PDB entry 1ED8 | X-ray diffraction, 1.75 A resolution | chains A and B

Chain A:
Name: Alkaline phosphatase
Organism: Escherichia coli
Notes: EC 3.1.3.1
Reference sequence: P00634 (PPB_ECOLI); residues 1-449 here correspond to UniProt positions 23-471 (UniProt number = residue number + 22)
Chain sequence (449 residues; each row starts with the number of its first residue):
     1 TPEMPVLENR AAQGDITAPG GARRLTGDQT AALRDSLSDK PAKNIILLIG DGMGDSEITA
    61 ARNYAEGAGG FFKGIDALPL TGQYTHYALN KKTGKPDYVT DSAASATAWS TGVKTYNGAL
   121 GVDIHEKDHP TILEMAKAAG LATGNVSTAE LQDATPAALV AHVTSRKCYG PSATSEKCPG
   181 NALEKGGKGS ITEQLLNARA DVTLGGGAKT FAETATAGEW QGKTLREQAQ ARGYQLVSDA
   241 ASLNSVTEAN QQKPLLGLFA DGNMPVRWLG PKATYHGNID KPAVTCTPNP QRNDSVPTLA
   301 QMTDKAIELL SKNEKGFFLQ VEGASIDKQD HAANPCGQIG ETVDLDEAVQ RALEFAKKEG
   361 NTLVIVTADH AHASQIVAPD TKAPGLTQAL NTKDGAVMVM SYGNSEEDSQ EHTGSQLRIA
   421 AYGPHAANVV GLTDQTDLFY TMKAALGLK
Disulfides: Cys168-Cys178, Cys286-Cys336
Ion coordination: Zn2+ site 1: Asp51, Ser102, Asp369, His370 (together with phosphate ion); Zn2+ site 2: Asp51, Thr155, Glu322; Mg2+: Asp51, Thr155, Glu322; Zn2+ site 3: Asp327, His331, His412 (together with phosphate ion)
Residues lining bound ligands: : Asp51, Ser102, Asp153, Thr155, Glu322, Ala324
Curated features (UniProtKB/Swiss-Prot):
  - active site: Ser102 (Phosphoserine intermediate)
  - binding site (Mg(2+)): Asp51, Asp153, Thr155, Glu322
  - binding site (Zn(2+)): Asp51, Asp327, His331, Asp369, His370, His412
What the authors report for this chain:
  - binding site for phosphate ion: Ser102, Arg166, His412
  - conformationally variable residues (side-chain flip): Ser102
  - contacts within the chain: Ser102-Thr155 (hydrogen bond)
  - catalytic residues: Ser102
  - Mg2+ coordination: Asp51, Thr155, Glu322

Chain B:
Name: Alkaline phosphatase
Organism: Escherichia coli
Notes: EC 3.1.3.1
Reference sequence: P00634 (PPB_ECOLI); residues 501-949 here correspond to UniProt positions 23-471 (UniProt number = residue number - 478)
Chain sequence (449 residues; each row starts with the number of its first residue):
   501 TPEMPVLENR AAQGDITAPG GARRLTGDQT AALRDSLSDK PAKNIILLIG DGMGDSEITA
   561 ARNYAEGAGG FFKGIDALPL TGQYTHYALN KKTGKPDYVT DSAASATAWS TGVKTYNGAL
   621 GVDIHEKDHP TILEMAKAAG LATGNVSTAE LQDATPAALV AHVTSRKCYG PSATSEKCPG
   681 NALEKGGKGS ITEQLLNARA DVTLGGGAKT FAETATAGEW QGKTLREQAQ ARGYQLVSDA
   741 ASLNSVTEAN QQKPLLGLFA DGNMPVRWLG PKATYHGNID KPAVTCTPNP QRNDSVPTLA
   801 QMTDKAIELL SKNEKGFFLQ VEGASIDKQD HAANPCGQIG ETVDLDEAVQ RALEFAKKEG
   861 NTLVIVTADH AHASQIVAPD TKAPGLTQAL NTKDGAVMVM SYGNSEEDSQ EHTGSQLRIA
   921 AYGPHAANVV GLTDQTDLFY TMKAALGLK
Disulfides: Cys668-Cys678, Cys786-Cys836
Ion coordination: Zn2+ site 1: Asp551, Ser602, Asp869, His870 (together with phosphate ion); Zn2+ site 2: Asp551, Thr655, Glu822; Mg2+: Asp551, Thr655, Glu822; Zn2+ site 3: Asp827, His831, His912 (together with phosphate ion)
Residues lining bound ligands: : Asp551, Ser602, Asp653, Thr655, Glu822, Ala824
Curated features (UniProtKB/Swiss-Prot):
  - active site: Ser602 (Phosphoserine intermediate)
  - binding site (Mg(2+)): Asp551, Asp653, Thr655, Glu822
  - binding site (Zn(2+)): Asp551, Asp827, His831, Asp869, His870, His912

Chain A / chain B interface:
Residue-residue contacts (194; chain A residue first):
  Arg10(A) - Val930(B)  hydrogen bond (side chain-backbone)
  Arg10(A) - Gly931(B)
  Arg10(A) - Leu932(B)  hydrogen bond (side chain-backbone)
  Arg10(A) - Thr933(B)
  Ile16(A) - Tyr587(B)
  Ile16(A) - Leu589(B)
  Ile16(A) - Pro596(B)  hydrophobic
  Ile16(A) - Lys614(B)
  Thr17(A) - Leu589(B)
  Thr17(A) - Gly594(B)
  Thr17(A) - Val613(B)
  Thr17(A) - Ile624(B)
  Ala18(A) - Val613(B)
  Pro19(A) - Val613(B)
  Pro19(A) - His629(B)
  Pro19(A) - Tyr940(B)
  Gly20(A) - Gly612(B)  hydrogen bond (backbone-backbone)
  Gly20(A) - Tyr940(B)  hydrogen bond (backbone-side chain)
  Ala22(A) - Tyr587(B)
  Ala22(A) - Lys614(B)
  Ala22(A) - Asp934(B)
  Ala22(A) - Thr936(B)
  Arg23(A) - Thr936(B)
  Arg23(A) - Asp937(B)
  Arg23(A) - Tyr940(B)
  Arg24(A) - Thr585(B)  hydrogen bond
  Arg24(A) - Thr933(B)
  Arg24(A) - Asp934(B)
  Arg24(A) - Asp937(B)  hydrogen bond (backbone-side chain)
  Leu25(A) - Asn928(B)
  Leu25(A) - Asp937(B)  hydrogen bond (backbone-side chain)
  Asp28(A) - His925(B)  salt bridge
  Asp28(A) - Asn928(B)  hydrogen bond
  Gln29(A) - Ala927(B)
  Gln29(A) - Asn928(B)  hydrogen bond (backbone-side chain)
  Thr30(A) - Ala927(B)
  Leu33(A) - Val930(B)  hydrophobic
  Arg34(A) - Leu537(B)  hydrogen bond (side chain-backbone)
  Arg34(A) - Ser538(B)
  Arg34(A) - Asp539(B)  salt bridge
  Leu37(A) - Leu533(B)
  Leu37(A) - Arg534(B)  hydrogen bond (backbone-side chain)
  Leu37(A) - Leu537(B)  hydrophobic
  Ser38(A) - Thr530(B)
  Ser38(A) - Arg534(B)
  Asp39(A) - Thr530(B)
  Asp55(A) - Gln583(B)
  Asp55(A) - Ser915(B)
  Asp55(A) - Gln916(B)  hydrogen bond
  Ser56(A) - Ser915(B)  hydrogen bond (backbone-side chain)
  Thr59(A) - Gly914(B)
  Thr59(A) - Ser915(B)
  Thr59(A) - Gln916(B)  hydrogen bond (side chain-backbone)
  Arg62(A) - Thr585(B)
  Arg62(A) - Gln916(B)  hydrogen bond
  Arg62(A) - Leu932(B)
  Asn63(A) - Tyr598(B)
  Ala68(A) - Tyr587(B)
  Ala68(A) - Pro596(B)  hydrophobic
  Ala68(A) - Tyr598(B)  hydrophobic
  Gly69(A) - Tyr587(B)
  Asp76(A) - Leu932(B)
  Pro79(A) - Val930(B)
  Thr81(A) - Thr581(B)  hydrogen bond (side chain-backbone)
  Thr81(A) - Gly582(B)
  Thr81(A) - Gln583(B)
  Thr81(A) - Val930(B)
  Thr81(A) - Gly931(B)  hydrogen bond (side chain-backbone)
  Gly82(A) - Thr581(B)
  Gly82(A) - Gln583(B)  hydrogen bond (backbone-side chain)
  Gln83(A) - Asp555(B)
  Gln83(A) - Thr581(B)
  Gln83(A) - Gly582(B)  hydrogen bond (side chain-backbone)
  Gln83(A) - Gln583(B)
  Gln83(A) - Arg918(B)  hydrogen bond
  Thr85(A) - Arg524(B)  hydrogen bond
  Thr85(A) - Arg562(B)
  Tyr87(A) - Ile516(B)
  Tyr87(A) - Ala522(B)
  Tyr87(A) - Ala568(B)
  Tyr87(A) - Gly569(B)
  Leu89(A) - Ile516(B)  hydrophobic
  Leu89(A) - Thr517(B)
  Gly94(A) - Thr517(B)
  Lys95(A) - Asp894(B)
  Lys95(A) - Gly895(B)
  Pro96(A) - Ile516(B)  hydrophobic
  Pro96(A) - Ala568(B)  hydrophobic
  Pro96(A) - Asp894(B)
  Pro96(A) - Ala896(B)
  Tyr98(A) - Asn563(B)
  Tyr98(A) - Ala568(B)  hydrophobic
  Tyr98(A) - Thr892(B)  hydrogen bond
  Tyr98(A) - Asp894(B)  hydrogen bond
  Tyr98(A) - Val897(B)
  Tyr98(A) - Met898(B)  hydrophobic
  Val99(A) - Ile876(B)
  Val99(A) - Val877(B)
  Val99(A) - Ala878(B)
  Gly112(A) - Gly520(B)  hydrogen bond (backbone-backbone)
  Val113(A) - Thr517(B)
  Val113(A) - Ala518(B)
  Val113(A) - Pro519(B)
  Lys114(A) - Ile516(B)
  Lys114(A) - Ala522(B)
  Ile124(A) - Thr517(B)
  His129(A) - Pro519(B)
  Tyr275(A) - Glu906(B)  hydrogen bond
  His276(A) - Glu906(B)  salt bridge
  His372(A) - Gln875(B)
  Ala373(A) - Gln875(B)  hydrogen bond (backbone-side chain)
  Gln375(A) - His872(B)
  Gln375(A) - Ala873(B)  hydrogen bond (side chain-backbone)
  Gln375(A) - Gln875(B)
  Gln375(A) - Asn904(B)
  Gln375(A) - Thr913(B)
  Ile376(A) - Val599(B)
  Ile376(A) - Thr913(B)
  Ile376(A) - Gly914(B)  hydrogen bond (backbone-backbone)
  Val377(A) - Val599(B)
  Ala378(A) - Val599(B)
  Thr381(A) - Asn904(B)
  Thr381(A) - Glu911(B)  hydrogen bond
  Lys382(A) - Ser905(B)
  Lys382(A) - Glu906(B)  hydrogen bond (backbone-backbone)
  Lys382(A) - Glu907(B)  salt bridge
  Ala383(A) - Asn904(B)
  Ala383(A) - Glu906(B)
  Pro384(A) - Pro884(B)
  Pro384(A) - Gly903(B)
  Pro384(A) - Ser905(B)
  Pro384(A) - Glu906(B)
  Thr392(A) - Tyr598(B)  hydrogen bond
  Asp394(A) - Lys595(B)
  Asp394(A) - Pro596(B)
  Asp394(A) - Tyr598(B)  hydrogen bond
  Gly395(A) - Lys595(B)
  Ala396(A) - Pro596(B)
  Ala396(A) - Tyr598(B)
  Val397(A) - Tyr598(B)
  Met398(A) - Tyr598(B)  hydrophobic
  Gly403(A) - Pro884(B)
  Gly403(A) - Gly903(B)
  Asn404(A) - Gln875(B)
  Asn404(A) - Thr881(B)
  Asn404(A) - Ala883(B)
  Ser405(A) - Lys882(B)
  Ser405(A) - Pro884(B)
  Glu406(A) - Tyr775(B)  hydrogen bond
  Glu406(A) - His776(B)  salt bridge
  Glu406(A) - Lys882(B)  hydrogen bond (backbone-backbone)
  Glu406(A) - Ala883(B)
  Glu406(A) - Pro884(B)
  Glu407(A) - Lys882(B)  salt bridge
  Glu411(A) - Thr881(B)
  Thr413(A) - Gln875(B)
  Thr413(A) - Ile876(B)
  Gly414(A) - Thr559(B)
  Gly414(A) - Ile876(B)  hydrogen bond (backbone-backbone)
  Ser415(A) - Asp555(B)
  Ser415(A) - Ser556(B)  hydrogen bond (side chain-backbone)
  Ser415(A) - Thr559(B)
  Gln416(A) - Asp555(B)  hydrogen bond
  Gln416(A) - Thr559(B)  hydrogen bond (backbone-side chain)
  Gln416(A) - Arg562(B)  hydrogen bond
  Arg418(A) - Gln583(B)  hydrogen bond
  Arg418(A) - Gln916(B)
  His425(A) - Asp528(B)  salt bridge
  Ala427(A) - Thr530(B)
  Asn428(A) - Leu525(B)
  Asn428(A) - Asp528(B)  hydrogen bond
  Asn428(A) - Gln529(B)  hydrogen bond (side chain-backbone)
  Val430(A) - Arg510(B)  hydrogen bond (backbone-side chain)
  Val430(A) - Pro579(B)
  Val430(A) - Thr581(B)
  Gly431(A) - Arg510(B)
  Gly431(A) - Thr581(B)  hydrogen bond (backbone-side chain)
  Leu432(A) - Arg510(B)  hydrogen bond (backbone-side chain)
  Leu432(A) - Arg524(B)
  Leu432(A) - Arg562(B)
  Leu432(A) - Asp576(B)
  Thr433(A) - Arg510(B)
  Thr433(A) - Arg524(B)
  Thr433(A) - Leu525(B)
  Asp434(A) - Ala522(B)
  Asp434(A) - Arg524(B)
  Thr436(A) - Ala522(B)
  Thr436(A) - Arg523(B)
  Asp437(A) - Arg523(B)
  Asp437(A) - Arg524(B)  hydrogen bond (side chain-backbone)
  Asp437(A) - Leu525(B)  hydrogen bond (side chain-backbone)
  Tyr440(A) - Pro519(B)
  Tyr440(A) - Gly520(B)  hydrogen bond (side chain-backbone)
  Tyr440(A) - Arg523(B)
Also at the interface, not in a pair above, chain A (92 interface residues in all): Gly27, Ile58, Leu80, Asp97, Pro379, Asp380, Gly385, Ser401, His412
Also at the interface, not in a pair above, chain B (93 interface residues in all): Ala512, Gly527, Ile558, Phe571, Leu580, Asp597, Pro879, Gly885, Ser901, His912

Overview:
92 residues of chain A face 93 of chain B across their interface; the contacts include 48 hydrogen bonds and 7
salt bridges. Polar pairs include Asp28(A)-His925(B), Arg34(A)-Asp539(B) and His276(A)-Glu906(B). Bound to
chain A: compounds MG/ZN. The paper reports the catalytic residue Ser102(A); a binding site for phosphate ion
at Ser102(A), Arg166(A) and His412(A).
Chain A and chain B are both Alkaline phosphatase (Escherichia coli); the structure, Structure of E. coli
alkaline phosphatase inhibited by the inorganic phosphate at 1.75A resolution, was determined by X-ray
diffraction (same publication as 1ED9).
